Entry 1Q6S (X-ray diffraction, 2.20 A resolution); this record covers chain A.

Chain A:
Protein: Protein-tyrosine phosphatase, non-receptor type 1
Source organism: Homo sapiens
Notes: EC 3.1.3.48; fragment: catalytic domain
UniProtKB: P18031 (PTN1_HUMAN); residues 501-798 here correspond to UniProt positions 1-298 (UniProt number = residue number - 500)
Sequence (310 residues; each row starts with the number of its first residue):
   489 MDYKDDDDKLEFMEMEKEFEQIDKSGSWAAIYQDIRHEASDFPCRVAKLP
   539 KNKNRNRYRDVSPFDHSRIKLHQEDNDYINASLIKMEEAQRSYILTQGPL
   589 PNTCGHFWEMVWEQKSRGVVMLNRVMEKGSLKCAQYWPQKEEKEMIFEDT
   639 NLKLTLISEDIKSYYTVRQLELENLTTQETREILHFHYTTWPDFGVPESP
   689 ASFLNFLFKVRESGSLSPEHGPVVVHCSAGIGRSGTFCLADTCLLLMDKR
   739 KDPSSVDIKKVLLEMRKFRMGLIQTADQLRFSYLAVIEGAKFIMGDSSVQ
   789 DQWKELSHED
Not modelled in the structure: 489-496, 786-798
Construct notes: cloning artifact (489-500)
Ligand contacts: 214 (6-[4-((2R)-2-(1H-1,2,3-benzotriazol-1-yl)-3-{4-[difluoro(phosphono)methyl]phenyl}-2-phenylpropyl)phenyl]-2-methylquinolin-8-ylphosphonic acid): Arg524, Ala527, Ser528, Asp529, Tyr546, Arg547, Asp548, Val549, Asp681, Phe682, Cys715, Ser716, Ala717, Gly718, Ile719, Gly720, Arg721, Arg754, Met758, Gly759, Gln762
Curated features (UniProtKB/Swiss-Prot):
  - active site: Cys715 (Phosphocysteine intermediate)
  - binding site (substrate): Asp681, Cys715 to Arg721, Gln762
  - modified residue: Met501 (N-acetylmethionine), Tyr520 (Phosphotyrosine), Ser550 (Phosphoserine), Tyr566 (Phosphotyrosine), Cys715 (Cysteine persulfide), Ser742 (Phosphoserine), Ser743 (Phosphoserine)
  - cross-link: Cys715 to Ser716 (N,N-(cysteine-1,S-diyl)serine (Cys-Ser))

Overview:
Ligands of chain A: compound 214. Curated annotation (UniProt) lists active-site residue Cys715 and 9
substrate-binding residues.
Chain A is Protein-tyrosine phosphatase, non-receptor type 1 (Homo sapiens); the structure, The structure of
phosphotyrosine phosphatase 1B in complex with compound 9, was determined by X-ray diffraction, deposited
together with 1Q6J, 1Q6M, 1Q6N, 1Q6P and 1Q6T.
